Entry 7WIC (electron microscopy, 2.80 A resolution); this record covers chains B and S of the 6 polymer chains in the assembly.

# Chain B
Protein: Guanine nucleotide-binding protein G(I)/G(S)/G(T) subunit beta-1
Source organism: Rattus norvegicus
UniProtKB: P54311 (GBB1_RAT); residue numbers follow UniProt; this construct covers 2-340
Chain sequence (345 residues; row label = number of the first residue in the row; numbers below 1 keep their minus sign (Met-4 is residue -4)):
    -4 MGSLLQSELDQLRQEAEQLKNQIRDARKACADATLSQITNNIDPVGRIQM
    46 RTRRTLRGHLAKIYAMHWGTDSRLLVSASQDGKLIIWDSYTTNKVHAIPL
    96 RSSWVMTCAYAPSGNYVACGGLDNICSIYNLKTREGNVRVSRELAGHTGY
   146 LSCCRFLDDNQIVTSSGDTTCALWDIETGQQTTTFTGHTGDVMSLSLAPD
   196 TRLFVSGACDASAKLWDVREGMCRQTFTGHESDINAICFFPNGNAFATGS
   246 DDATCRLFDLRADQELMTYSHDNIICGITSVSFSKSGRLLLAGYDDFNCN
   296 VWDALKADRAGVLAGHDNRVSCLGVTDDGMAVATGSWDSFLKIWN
Not modelled in the structure: -4 to 1
Construct notes: initiating methionine (-4); expression tag (-3 to 1)
Swiss-Prot annotation at these positions:
  - modified residue: Ser2 (N-acetylserine), His266 (Phosphohistidine)

# Chain S
Protein: single Fab chain (svFv16)
Source organism: synthetic construct
Notes: antibody fragment or engineered binder
Chain sequence (269 residues; numbered 1 to 269; the number before each row is that of its first residue):
     1 DVQLVESGGGLVQPGGSRKLSCSASGFAFSSFGMHWVRQAPEKGLEWVAY
    51 ISSGSGTIYYADTVKGRFTISRDDPKNTLFLQMTSLRSEDTAMYYCVRSI
   101 YYYGSSPFDFWGQGTTLTVSSGGGGSGGGGSGGGGSDIVMTQATSSVPVT
   151 PGESVSISCRSSKSLLHSNGNTYLYWFLQRPGQSPQLLIYRMSNLASGVP
   201 DRFSGSGSGTAFTLTISRLEAEDVGVYYCMQHLEYPLTFGAGTKLELKGS
   251 LEVLFQGPAAAHHHHHHHH
Not modelled in the structure: 122-134, 248-269
Disulfide bonds: Cys22-Cys96, Cys159-Cys229

# Chain B / chain S interface
Residue-residue contacts (13):
  Asp66(B) - Tyr103(S)  hydrogen bond
  Arg68(B) - Tyr103(S)
  Leu69(B) - Tyr103(S)  hydrophobic
  Val90(B) - Tyr102(S)  hydrophobic
  Lys127(B) - Gly104(S)
  Arg129(B) - Val2(S)
  Arg129(B) - Arg98(S)  hydrogen bond (backbone-side chain)
  Arg129(B) - Phe110(S)
  Glu130(B) - Gly26(S)
  Glu130(B) - Phe27(S)
  Glu130(B) - Ala28(S)  hydrogen bond (backbone-backbone)
  Glu130(B) - Phe32(S)
  Gly131(B) - Phe32(S)
Other interface residues (no listed pair), chain B (10 interface residues in all): His91, Asn132
Other interface residues (no listed pair), chain S (12 interface residues in all): Ser31, Ile100

# Summary
10 residues of chain B and 12 residues of chain S are in contact; the contacts include 3 hydrogen bonds. Polar
pairs include Asp66(B)-Tyr103(S), Arg129(B)-Arg98(S) and Glu130(B)-Ala28(S).
Here chain B is Guanine nucleotide-binding protein G(I)/G(S)/G(T) subunit beta-1 (Rattus norvegicus) and chain
S is single Fab chain (svFv16) (synthetic construct). Entry 7WIC (Cryo-EM structure of the SS-14-bound human
SSTR2-Gi1 complex) was determined by electron microscopy together with 7WIG from the same study.
